Entry 8GJ2 (electron microscopy, 2.60 A resolution); this record covers chains A and Y of the 10 polymer chains in the assembly.

[Chain A]
Protein: DNA polymerase III subunit delta
Organism: Escherichia coli K-12
Notes: EC 2.7.7.7
UniProtKB: P28630 (HOLA_ECOLI); residues 1-343 here = UniProt positions 1-343
Sequence (343 residues; each row starts with the number of its first residue):
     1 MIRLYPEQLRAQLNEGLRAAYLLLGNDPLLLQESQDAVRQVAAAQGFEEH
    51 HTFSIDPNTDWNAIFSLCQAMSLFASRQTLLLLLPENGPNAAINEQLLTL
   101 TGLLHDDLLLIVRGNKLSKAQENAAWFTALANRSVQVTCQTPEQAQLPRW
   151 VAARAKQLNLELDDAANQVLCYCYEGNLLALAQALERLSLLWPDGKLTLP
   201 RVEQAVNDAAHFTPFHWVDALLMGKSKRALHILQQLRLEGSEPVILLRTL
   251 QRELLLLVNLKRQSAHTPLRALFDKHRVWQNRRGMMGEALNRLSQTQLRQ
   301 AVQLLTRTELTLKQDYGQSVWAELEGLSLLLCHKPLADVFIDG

[Chain Y]
Molecule: Template
Sequence (33 nucleotides; row label = number of the first residue in the row):
    36 TTTTTTTTTTCGATCGTATGTTGTAACTATCTC
Unresolved in the structure: 36-39

[Interface between chain A and chain Y]
Residue-residue contacts (18; chain A residue first):
  Asn58(A) - DG55(Y)  sugar contact
  Phe215(A) - DT42(Y)  stacking on the base
  Phe215(A) - DT43(Y)  base contact
  Val244(A) - DT44(Y)  phosphate contact
  Val244(A) - DT45(Y)  phosphate contact
  Ile245(A) - DT43(Y)  base contact
  Ile245(A) - DT44(Y)  sugar contact
  Arg248(A) - DT44(Y)  sugar contact
  Arg248(A) - DT45(Y)  salt bridge to the phosphate
  Arg252(A) - DT42(Y)  phosphate contact
  Arg252(A) - DT43(Y)  salt bridge to the phosphate
  Arg252(A) - DT44(Y)  salt bridge to the phosphate
  Trp279(A) - DT40(Y)  stacking on the base
  Trp279(A) - DT41(Y)  stacking on the base
  Gln280(A) - DT40(Y)  hydrogen bond to the base
  Arg282(A) - DT41(Y)  base contact
  Leu312(A) - DT45(Y)  base contact
  Lys313(A) - DT45(Y)  sugar contact

[In short]
Chain A and chain Y form an interface of 11 and 7 residues respectively, with 1 hydrogen bond, 3 salt bridges
and 3 aromatic stacking contacts. Polar pairs include Gln280(A)-DT40(Y), Arg248(A)-DT45(Y) and
Arg252(A)-DT43(Y).
Here chain A is DNA polymerase III subunit delta (Escherichia coli K-12) and chain Y is Template. Entry 8GJ2
(E. coli clamp loader with closed clamp on primed template DNA) was determined by electron microscopy (same
publication as 8GIY, 8GIZ, 8GJ0, 8GJ1 and 8GJ3).
